PDB entry 5GT3 | X-ray diffraction, 2.91 A resolution | chains C and J of the 10 polymer chains in the assembly

== Chain C ==
Molecule: Histone H2A type 1-D
From: Homo sapiens
UniProt: P20671 (H2A1D_HUMAN); residues 1-129 here correspond to UniProt positions 2-130 (UniProt number = residue number + 1)
Amino-acid sequence (129 residues; row label = number of the first residue in the row):
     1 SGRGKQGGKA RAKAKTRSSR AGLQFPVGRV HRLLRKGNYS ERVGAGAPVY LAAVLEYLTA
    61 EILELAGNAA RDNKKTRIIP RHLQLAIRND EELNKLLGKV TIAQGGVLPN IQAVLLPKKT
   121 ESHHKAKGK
Disordered / not traced: 1-12, 119-129
Swiss-Prot annotation at these positions:
  - modified residue: Ser1 (N-acetylserine), Arg3 (Citrulline), Lys5 (N6-(2-hydroxyisobutyryl)lysine), Lys9 (N6-(2-hydroxyisobutyryl)lysine), Lys13 (N6-(beta-hydroxybutyryl)lysine), Lys36 (N6-(2-hydroxyisobutyryl)lysine), Lys74 (N6-(2-hydroxyisobutyryl)lysine), Lys75 (N6-(2-hydroxyisobutyryl)lysine), Lys95 (N6-(2-hydroxyisobutyryl)lysine), Lys99 (N6-glutaryllysine), Gln104 (N5-methylglutamine), Lys118 (N6-(2-hydroxyisobutyryl)lysine), Lys119 (N6-crotonyllysine), Thr120 (Phosphothreonine), Lys125 (N6-crotonyllysine)
  - cross-link (Glycyl lysine isopeptide (Lys-Gly)): Lys13 (interchain with G-Cter in ubiquitin), Lys15 (interchain with G-Cter in ubiquitin), Lys119 (interchain with G-Cter in ubiquitin)

== Chain J ==
Molecule: 146-nt DNA strand
From: Homo sapiens
Sequence (146 nucleotides; row label = number of the first residue in the row):
   147 ATCAATATCC ACCTGCAGAT TCTACCAAAA GTGTATTTGG AAACTGCTCC ATCAAAAGGC
   207 ATGTTCAGCT GAATTCAGCT GAACATGCCT TTTGATGGAG CAGTTTCCAA ATACACTTTT
   267 GGTAGAATCT GCAGGTGGAT ATTGAT
Bound ions: Mn2+ site 1 near DG217 (its only coordinating residue here); Mn2+ site 2 near DG267 (its only coordinating residue here); Mn2+ site 3 near DG280 (its only coordinating residue here)

== Chain C / chain J interface ==
Contacting residue pairs (14):
  Lys13(C) with DT266(J), phosphate contact
  Arg29(C) with DG268(J), hydrogen bond to the phosphate; DT269(J), salt bridge to the phosphate
  Arg42(C) with DT258(J), hydrogen bond to the sugar; DA259(J), phosphate contact
  Val43(C) with DT258(J), sugar contact; DA259(J), hydrogen bond to the phosphate
  Gly44(C) with DT258(J), phosphate contact
  Ala45(C) with DT258(J), hydrogen bond to the phosphate
  Lys75(C) with DC278(J), phosphate contact
  Thr76(C) with DG277(J), sugar contact; DC278(J), hydrogen bond to the phosphate
  Arg77(C) with DG277(J), sugar contact; DC278(J), hydrogen bond to the phosphate
Other interface residues (no listed pair), chain C (13 interface residues in all): Thr16, Pro26, Arg35, Lys74
Other interface residues (no listed pair), chain J (10 interface residues in all): DT265, DG267, DA279

== Summary ==
The interface between chain C and chain J involves 13 residues on one side and 10 on the other; the contacts
include 6 hydrogen bonds and 1 salt bridge. Polar pairs include Arg42(C)-DT258(J), Arg29(C)-DG268(J) and
Val43(C)-DA259(J).
Here chain C is Histone H2A type 1-D and chain J is a 146-nt DNA strand, both from Homo sapiens. Entry 5GT3
(Crystal structure of nucleosome particle in the presence of human testis-specific histone variant, hTh2b) was
determined by X-ray diffraction together with 5GSU and 5GT0 from the same study.
